Entry 3THS (X-ray diffraction, 2.50 A resolution); this record covers chains B and C of the 4 polymer chains in the assembly.

[Chain B (and C)]
Name: Glycine N-methyltransferase
Source organism: Rattus norvegicus
Notes: EC 2.1.1.20; chain C of this document is another copy of the same molecule, construct and numbering; everything in this record applies to it too
UniProtKB: P13255 (GNMT_RAT); residues 1-292 here correspond to UniProt positions 2-293 (UniProt number = residue number + 1)
Chain sequence (293 residues; row label = number of the first residue in the row):
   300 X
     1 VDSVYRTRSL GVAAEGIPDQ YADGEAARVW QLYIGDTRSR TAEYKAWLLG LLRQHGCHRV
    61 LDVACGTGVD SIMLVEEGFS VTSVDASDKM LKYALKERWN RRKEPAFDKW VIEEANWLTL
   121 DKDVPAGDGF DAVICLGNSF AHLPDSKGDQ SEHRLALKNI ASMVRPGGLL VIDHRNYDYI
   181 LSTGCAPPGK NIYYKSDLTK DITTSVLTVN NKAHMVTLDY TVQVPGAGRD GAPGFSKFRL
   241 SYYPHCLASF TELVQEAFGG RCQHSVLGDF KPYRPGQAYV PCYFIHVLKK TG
Not modelled in the structure: 226-232 (chain C: 225-232)
Covalent attachments: covalent link Val1-ACE_300; beta-mercaptoethanol (BME) linked to Cys185
Modified positions: ACE (acetyl group) at position 300
Sequence notes: acetylation (300)
Small-molecule neighbours: tris(hydroxyethyl)aminomethane (TAM): Tyr33, Ile34, Thr37, Thr67, Met90, Gly137, His142, Asn191, Tyr220, Leu240, Tyr242, Tyr283
UniProt features mapped onto this chain:
  - binding site ((6S)-5-methyl-5,6,7,8-tetrahydrofolate): Ser3, Tyr5, His214, Arg239
  - binding site (S-adenosyl-L-methionine): Tyr21, Trp30, Tyr33, Arg40, Ala64, Asp85 to Ser87, Asn116, Trp117, Leu136 to Ser139, Arg175, Tyr220
  - modified residue: Val1 (N-acetylvaline), Ser9 (Phosphoserine), Tyr33 (Phosphotyrosine), Lys45 (N6-succinyllysine), Lys190 (N6-succinyllysine), Lys195 (N6-succinyllysine), Lys200 (N6-succinyllysine)
What the authors report for this chain:
  - binding site for 5-methyltetrahydrofolate pentaglutamate: Ser3, Val4, Tyr5, Leu207, His214, Thr217, Arg239
  - binding site for 5-methyltetrahydrofolate pentaglutamate: Ser3, Val4, Tyr5, Ser146, Leu207, Met215, Arg239
  - post-translational modification sites: Val1

[How chain B and chain C interact]
Residue-residue contacts - 4 pairs, chain B then chain C:
  Tyr5(B) - Leu207(C)
  Pro144(B) - Val1(C)
  Leu207(B) - Tyr5(C)
  ACE_300(B) - Ser146(C)
Other interface residues (no listed pair), chain B (5 interface residues in all): Val1
Other interface residues (no listed pair), chain C (6 interface residues in all): Pro144, ACE_300

[In short]
5 residues of chain B and 6 residues of chain C are in contact. Ligands of chain B:
tris(hydroxyethyl)aminomethane. From UniProt: 4 (6S)-5-methyl-5,6,7,8-tetrahydrofolate-binding residues and 16
S-adenosyl-L-methionine-binding residues on chain B. The paper reports a binding site for
5-methyltetrahydrofolate pentaglutamate at Ser3(B), Val4(B) and Tyr5(B) among others; a modification site at
Val1(B).
Chain B and chain C are both Glycine N-methyltransferase (Rattus norvegicus); the structure, Crystal structure
of rat native liver Glycine N-methyltransferase complexed with 5-methyltetrahydrofolate pentaglutamate, was
determined by X-ray diffraction (same publication as 3THR).
